7OA5 - chains H and J of the 12 polymer chains in the assembly; structure by X-ray diffraction, 2.38 A resolution.

== Chain H ==
Molecule: Holliday junction ATP-dependent DNA helicase RuvA
Organism: Mycobacterium leprae (strain TN)
Notes: EC 3.6.4.12
Reference sequence: P40832 (RUVA_MYCLE); residues 1-203 here = UniProt positions 1-203
Sequence (203 residues; numbered 1 to 203; the number before each row is that of its first residue):
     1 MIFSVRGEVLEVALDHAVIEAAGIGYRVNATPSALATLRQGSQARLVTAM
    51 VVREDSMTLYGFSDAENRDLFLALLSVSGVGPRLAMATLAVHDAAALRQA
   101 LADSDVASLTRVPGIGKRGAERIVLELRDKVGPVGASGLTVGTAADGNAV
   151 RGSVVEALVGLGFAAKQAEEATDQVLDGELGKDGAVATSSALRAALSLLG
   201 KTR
Disordered / not traced: 132-146, 183-185, 203
Swiss-Prot annotation at these positions:
  - region: Pro-133 to Gly-147 (Flexible linker)
  - motif: Glu-54, Asp-55 (Acidic pin)
  - binding site (DNA): Gly-79, Val-80, Arg-83, Gly-114 to Gly-116, Arg-118

== Chain J ==
Molecule: 14-nt DNA strand
Sequence (14 nucleotides; row label = number of the first residue in the row):
     2 GCGAACTCGCGAAC

== How chain H and chain J interact ==
Residue-residue contacts (14):
  Val-77(H) with DT8(J), phosphate contact
  Ser-78(H) with DT8(J), phosphate contact; DC9(J), hydrogen bond to the phosphate
  Gly-79(H) with DC7(J), phosphate contact; DT8(J), hydrogen bond to the phosphate
  Val-80(H) with DC7(J), phosphate contact; DT8(J), hydrogen bond to the phosphate
  Gly-81(H) with DC7(J), hydrogen bond to the phosphate
  Pro-82(H) with DC7(J), phosphate contact
  Arg-83(H) with DA6(J), sugar contact; DC7(J), hydrogen bond to the phosphate
  Leu-84(H) with DC7(J), hydrogen bond to the phosphate
  Gly-162(H) with DC15(J), phosphate contact
  Ala-164(H) with DC15(J), phosphate contact
Also at the interface, not in a pair above, chain H (12 interface residues in all): Ala-85, Phe-163

== Overview ==
Chain H and chain J form an interface of 12 and 5 residues respectively; the contacts include 6 hydrogen
bonds. Polar contacts include Ser-78(H)/DC9(J), Gly-79(H)/DT8(J) and Val-80(H)/DT8(J). Curated annotation
(UniProt) lists 7 DNA-binding residues on chain H.
Chain H is Holliday junction ATP-dependent DNA helicase RuvA (Mycobacterium leprae (strain TN)) and chain J is
a 14-nt DNA strand; the structure, Ruva complexed to a holliday junction, was determined by X-ray diffraction.
